Entry 4TPW (X-ray diffraction, 1.50 A resolution); this record covers chain A.

== Chain A ==
Molecule: Eukaryotic translation initiation factor 4E
From: Homo sapiens
UniProt: P06730 (IF4E_HUMAN); numbering as in UniProt (aligned over 28-217)
Amino-acid sequence (191 residues; row label = number of the first residue in the row):
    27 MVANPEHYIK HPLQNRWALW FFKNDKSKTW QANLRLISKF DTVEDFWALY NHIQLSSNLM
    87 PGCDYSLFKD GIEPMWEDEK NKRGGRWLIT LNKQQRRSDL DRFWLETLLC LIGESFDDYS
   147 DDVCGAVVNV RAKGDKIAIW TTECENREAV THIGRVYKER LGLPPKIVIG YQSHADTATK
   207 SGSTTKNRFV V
Disordered / not traced: 27-32
Sequence notes: initiating methionine (27)
UniProt features mapped onto this chain:
  - region (EIF4EBP1/2/3 binding): His37 to Gln40, Trp73 to Asn77, Glu132 to Gly139
  - binding site (mRNA): Trp56, Gln57, Trp102, Glu103, Arg157 to Lys162, Thr205 to Ser207
  - site: Lys159 (Microbial infection: Interaction with potato virus Y VPg)
  - modified residue: Ser209 (Phosphoserine)
  - mutagenesis: Ser53 (S53A/D: No effect on phosphorylation level nor incorporation into eIF4F complex; S53A: Does not affect ability to rescue growth of yeast lacking a functional EIF4E/CDC33 gene), Trp56 (W56A: Impairs mRNA nuclear export. Reduces affinity for ribavirin), Trp73 (W73A: Abolishes binding to EIF4EBP1. Impairs interaction with DDX3X. Does not impair mRNA nuclear export. Does not affect affinity for ribavirin), Trp102 (W102L: Decrease in mRNA cap binding; when associated with A-105), Glu103 (E103A: No effect), Asp104 (D104A: No effect), Glu105 (E105A: Decrease in mRNA cap binding; when associated with L-102), Lys119 (K119A: Higher affinity for EIF4G1), Ser209 (S209A: Abolishes resistance to cellular stress and DNA-damaging agents. Does not affect ability to rescue growth of yeast lacking a functional EIF4E/CDC33 gene; S209D: Phosphomimetic mutant ...)
Small-molecule neighbours:
  - 33R ((2E)-2-{2-[4-(3,4-dichlorophenyl)-1,3-thiazol-2-yl]hydrazinylidene}-3-(2-nitrophenyl)propanoic acid): Phe47, Lys49, Asn59, Arg61, Ile63, Leu75, His78, Ile79, Ser82, Ser83, Tyr91
  - 7-methyl-guanosine-5'-triphosphate (MGP): Asn50, Trp56, Gln57, Met101, Trp102, Glu103, Asn155, Arg157, Lys162, Trp166, Ser207, Gly208, Ser209
Reported in the primary citation:
  - binding site for 33R: Phe47, Lys49, Arg61 to Phe66, His78
  - conformationally variable residues (helix shift, loop rearrangement, order/disorder transition, side-chain flip): His78 to Leu85, Lys119 to Asp125, Lys206 to Lys212
  - post-translational modification sites: Ser209 (citing earlier work)
  - contacts within the chain: Gln80-Asp127 (water-mediated contact), Phe72-Leu131 (hydrophobic contact), Trp73-Leu131 (hydrophobic contact), Tyr76-Leu131 (hydrophobic contact)
  - mutagenesis - F47A: increased binding to 33R
  - mutagenesis - K49A: decreased binding to 33R
  - mutagenesis - R173E/T177S/R181A, R181A, V216A: unchanged binding to 33R
  - mutagenesis - L135R, R186E: abolished binding to peptide
  - mutagenesis - H78E, L131R: decreased binding to peptide
  - mutagenesis - N77E (10-fold): decreased binding to eIF4G peptide
  - mutagenesis - F47A: increased binding to 4EGI-1[E]
  - mutagenesis - K49A: decreased binding to 4EGI-1[E]
  - mutagenesis - R181A, V216A: unchanged binding to 4EGI-1[E]

== In short ==
Ligands of chain A: 7-methyl-guanosine-5'-triphosphate and compound 33R. From UniProt: 13 mRNA-binding
residues and 9 mutagenesis sites. From the paper: a binding site for 33R at Phe47, Lys49 and Arg61 among
others; L135R and R186E abolish binding to peptide; 10 substitutions were tested in all.
Chain A is Eukaryotic translation initiation factor 4E (Homo sapiens); the structure, The co-complex structure
of the translation initiation factor eIF4E with the inhibitor 4EGI-1 reveals an allosteric ..., was determined
by X-ray diffraction (same publication as 4TQB and 4TQC).
